6RQH - chains A and I of the 20 polymer chains in the assembly; structure by electron microscopy, 3.70 A resolution.

# Chain A
Protein: DNA-directed RNA polymerase I subunit RPA190
Organism: Saccharomyces cerevisiae
Notes: EC 2.7.7.6
UniProt: P10964 (RPA1_YEAST); numbering as in UniProt (aligned over 1-1664)
Sequence (1664 residues; each row starts with the number of its first residue):
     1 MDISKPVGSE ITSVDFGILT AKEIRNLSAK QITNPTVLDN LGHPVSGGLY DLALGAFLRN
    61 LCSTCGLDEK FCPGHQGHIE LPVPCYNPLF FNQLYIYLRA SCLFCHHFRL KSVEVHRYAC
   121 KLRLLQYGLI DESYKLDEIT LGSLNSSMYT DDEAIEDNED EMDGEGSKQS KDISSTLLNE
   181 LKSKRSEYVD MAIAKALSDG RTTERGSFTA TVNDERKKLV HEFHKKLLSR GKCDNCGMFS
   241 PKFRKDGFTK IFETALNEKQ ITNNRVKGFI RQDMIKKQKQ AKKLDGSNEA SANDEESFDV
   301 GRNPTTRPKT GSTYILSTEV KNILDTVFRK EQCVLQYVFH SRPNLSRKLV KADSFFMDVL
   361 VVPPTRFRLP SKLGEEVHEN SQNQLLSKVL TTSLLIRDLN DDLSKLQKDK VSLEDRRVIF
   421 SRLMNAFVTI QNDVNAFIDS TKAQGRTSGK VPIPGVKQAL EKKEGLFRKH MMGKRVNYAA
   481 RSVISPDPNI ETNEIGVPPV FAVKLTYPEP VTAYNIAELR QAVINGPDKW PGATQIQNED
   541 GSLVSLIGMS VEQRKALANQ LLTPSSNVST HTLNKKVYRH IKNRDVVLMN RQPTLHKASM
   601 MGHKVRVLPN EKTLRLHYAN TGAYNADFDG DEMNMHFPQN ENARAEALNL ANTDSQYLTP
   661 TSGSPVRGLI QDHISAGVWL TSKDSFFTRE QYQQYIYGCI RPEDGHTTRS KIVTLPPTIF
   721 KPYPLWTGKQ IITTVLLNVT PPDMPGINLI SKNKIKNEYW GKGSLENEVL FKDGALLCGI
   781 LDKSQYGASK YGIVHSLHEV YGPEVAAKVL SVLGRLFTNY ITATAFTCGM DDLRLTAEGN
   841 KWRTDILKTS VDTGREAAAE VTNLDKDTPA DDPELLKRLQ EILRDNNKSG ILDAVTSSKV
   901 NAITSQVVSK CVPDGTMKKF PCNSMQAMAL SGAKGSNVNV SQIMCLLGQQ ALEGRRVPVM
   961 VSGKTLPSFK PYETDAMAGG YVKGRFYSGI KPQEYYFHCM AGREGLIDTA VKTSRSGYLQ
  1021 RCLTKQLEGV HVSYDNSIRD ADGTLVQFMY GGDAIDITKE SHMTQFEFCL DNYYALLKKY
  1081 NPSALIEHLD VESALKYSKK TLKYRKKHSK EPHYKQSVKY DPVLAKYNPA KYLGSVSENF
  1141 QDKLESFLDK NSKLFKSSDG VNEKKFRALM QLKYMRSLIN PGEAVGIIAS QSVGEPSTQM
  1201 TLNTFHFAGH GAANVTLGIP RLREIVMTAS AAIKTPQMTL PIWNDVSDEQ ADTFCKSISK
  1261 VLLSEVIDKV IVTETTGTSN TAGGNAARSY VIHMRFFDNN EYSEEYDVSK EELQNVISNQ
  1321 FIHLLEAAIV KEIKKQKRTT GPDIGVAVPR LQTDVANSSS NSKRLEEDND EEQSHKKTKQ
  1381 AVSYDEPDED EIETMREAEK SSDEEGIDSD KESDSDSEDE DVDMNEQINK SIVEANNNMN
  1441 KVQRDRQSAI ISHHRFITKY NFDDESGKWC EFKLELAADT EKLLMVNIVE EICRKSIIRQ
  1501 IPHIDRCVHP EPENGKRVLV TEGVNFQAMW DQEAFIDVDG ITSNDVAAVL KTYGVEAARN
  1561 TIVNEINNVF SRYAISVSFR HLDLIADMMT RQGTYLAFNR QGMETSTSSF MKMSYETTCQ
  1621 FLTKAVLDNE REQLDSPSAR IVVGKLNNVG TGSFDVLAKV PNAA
Unresolved in the structure: 1-2, 23, 142-171, 271-308, 407-416, 445-449, 1154-1159, 1206-1213, 1278-1286, 1397-1432, 1664
Disulfides: Cys-105/Cys-233

# Chain I
Protein: DNA-directed RNA polymerase I subunit RPA12
Organism: Saccharomyces cerevisiae
UniProt: P32529 (RPA12_YEAST); residue numbers follow UniProt; this construct covers 1-125
Sequence (125 residues; row label = number of the first residue in the row):
     1 MSVVGSLIFC LDCGDLLENP NAVLGSNVEC SQCKAIYPKS QFSNLKVVTT TADDAFPSSL
    61 RAKKSVVKTS LKKNELKDGA TIKEKCPQCG NEEMNYHTLQ LRSADEGATV FYTCTSCGYK
   121 FRTNN
Unresolved in the structure: 1
Disulfides: Cys-13/Cys-30

# Interface between chain A and chain I
Residue-residue contacts (98; chain A residue first):
  Asp-627(A) / Asp-105(I)
  Asp-629(A) / Asp-105(I)
  Lys-756(A) / Lys-85(I)
  Glu-860(A) / Lys-68(I)
  Val-861(A) / Lys-68(I)  hydrogen bond (backbone-backbone)
  Thr-862(A) / Val-66(I)
  Thr-862(A) / Val-67(I)
  Asn-863(A) / Val-67(I)
  Asn-863(A) / Lys-68(I)
  Arg-878(A) / Val-66(I)  hydrogen bond (side chain-backbone)
  Arg-878(A) / Val-67(I)
  Lys-888(A) / Val-67(I)
  Lys-888(A) / Lys-68(I)  hydrogen bond (side chain-backbone)
  Lys-888(A) / Thr-69(I)
  Ile-891(A) / Lys-68(I)
  Ile-891(A) / Leu-71(I)  hydrophobic
  Ser-897(A) / Asp-78(I)
  Ser-898(A) / Lys-77(I)
  Ser-898(A) / Asp-78(I)
  Ser-898(A) / Gly-79(I)  hydrogen bond (backbone-backbone)
  Asn-901(A) / Gly-79(I)
  Asn-901(A) / Ala-80(I)
  Asn-901(A) / Tyr-96(I)  hydrogen bond
  Ala-902(A) / Gly-79(I)  hydrogen bond (backbone-backbone)
  Ser-905(A) / Gly-79(I)
  Ser-905(A) / Thr-81(I)
  Val-908(A) / Lys-83(I)  hydrogen bond (backbone-side chain)
  Ser-909(A) / Lys-83(I)
  Val-912(A) / Lys-83(I)
  Pro-913(A) / Lys-83(I)
  Gly-935(A) / Asn-125(I)  hydrogen bond (backbone-backbone)
  Ser-936(A) / Tyr-112(I)
  Asn-937(A) / Ile-82(I)
  Asn-937(A) / Glu-84(I)  hydrogen bond
  Asn-937(A) / Tyr-112(I)
  Val-938(A) / Ile-82(I)
  Val-938(A) / Tyr-112(I)  hydrogen bond (backbone-side chain)
  Asn-939(A) / Ala-108(I)
  Gln-949(A) / Tyr-96(I)
  Gln-949(A) / Thr-98(I)
  Ala-951(A) / Thr-98(I)  hydrogen bond (backbone-side chain)
  Gly-954(A) / His-97(I)
  Ala-1001(A) / Gln-100(I)
  Gly-1005(A) / Gln-100(I)
  Gly-1005(A) / Leu-101(I)
  Leu-1006(A) / Gln-100(I)
  Leu-1006(A) / Arg-102(I)
  Asp-1008(A) / Arg-102(I)  salt bridge
  Thr-1009(A) / Leu-101(I)  hydrogen bond (side chain-backbone)
  Thr-1009(A) / Arg-102(I)
  Thr-1009(A) / Ser-103(I)  hydrogen bond (side chain-backbone)
  Thr-1198(A) / Arg-102(I)  hydrogen bond (backbone-side chain)
  Gln-1199(A) / Arg-102(I)
  Gln-1199(A) / Arg-122(I)
  Leu-1202(A) / Phe-111(I)  hydrophobic
  Leu-1202(A) / Arg-122(I)
  Phe-1205(A) / His-97(I)
  Phe-1205(A) / Lys-120(I)
  Ser-1264(A) / Phe-56(I)
  Glu-1265(A) / Ser-58(I)  hydrogen bond (backbone-side chain)
  Ile-1267(A) / Arg-61(I)
  Asp-1268(A) / Asp-53(I)
  Asp-1268(A) / Arg-61(I)  salt bridge
  Lys-1269(A) / Asp-53(I)
  Val-1270(A) / Thr-51(I)  hydrogen bond (backbone-backbone)
  Val-1272(A) / Thr-49(I)  hydrogen bond (backbone-side chain)
  Thr-1273(A) / Val-47(I)
  Thr-1273(A) / Val-48(I)
  Glu-1274(A) / Lys-46(I)
  Glu-1274(A) / Val-47(I)  hydrogen bond (backbone-backbone)
  Thr-1275(A) / Leu-45(I)  hydrogen bond (side chain-backbone)
  Thr-1275(A) / Lys-46(I)
  Thr-1276(A) / Asn-21(I)  hydrogen bond
  Thr-1276(A) / Leu-45(I)  hydrogen bond (backbone-backbone)
  Ala-1287(A) / Asn-21(I)
  Arg-1288(A) / Asn-19(I)
  Arg-1288(A) / Asn-21(I)
  Phe-1297(A) / Leu-60(I)  hydrophobic
  Phe-1297(A) / Lys-64(I)
  Glu-1301(A) / Leu-60(I)
  Tyr-1302(A) / Leu-60(I)  hydrophobic
  Glu-1305(A) / Lys-63(I)
  Tyr-1306(A) / Ser-59(I)  hydrogen bond
  Tyr-1306(A) / Leu-60(I)
  Asn-1369(A) / Ser-103(I)
  Ala-1478(A) / Asn-21(I)
  Val-1486(A) / Thr-49(I)
  Val-1486(A) / Thr-51(I)
  Glu-1490(A) / Thr-51(I)  hydrogen bond
  Glu-1490(A) / Ala-52(I)  hydrogen bond (side chain-backbone)
  Glu-1490(A) / Phe-56(I)
  Cys-1493(A) / Phe-56(I)  hydrophobic
  Arg-1494(A) / Ala-55(I)
  Arg-1494(A) / Phe-56(I)
  His-1509(A) / Lys-73(I)  hydrogen bond
  Pro-1510(A) / Lys-73(I)
  Arg-1572(A) / Lys-120(I)
  Ala-1574(A) / Lys-120(I)
Interface residues without a listed pair, chain A (82 interface residues in all): Asn-753, Glu-881, Ile-882, Ala-894, Val-895, Thr-904, Lys-910, Lys-934, Gln-942, Gly-948, Gln-950, Leu-952, Glu-953, Glu-1004, Thr-1201, Gly-1277, Lys-1482, Val-1489
Interface residues without a listed pair, chain I (59 interface residues in all): Ala-22, Thr-50, Pro-57, Ser-65, Ser-70, Glu-75, Leu-76, Leu-99, Ala-104, Val-110, Tyr-119, Thr-123

# Overview
82 residues of chain A face 59 of chain I across their interface, with 25 hydrogen bonds and 2 salt bridges.
Polar pairs include Asp-1008(A)/Arg-102(I), Asp-1268(A)/Arg-61(I) and Arg-878(A)/Val-66(I).
Chain A is DNA-directed RNA polymerase I subunit RPA190 and chain I is DNA-directed RNA polymerase I subunit
RPA12, both from Saccharomyces cerevisiae; the structure, RNA Polymerase I Closed Conformation 1 (CC1), was
determined by electron microscopy (same publication as 6RQL, 6RQT, 6RRD, 6RUI, 6RUO and 6RWE).
